8G02 - chains E and H of the 6 polymer chains in the assembly; structure by electron microscopy, 3.50 A resolution.

Chain E:
Molecule: Phospho-N-acetylmuramoyl-pentapeptide-transferase
Organism: Escherichia coli K-12
Notes: EC 2.7.8.13
UniProt: P0A6W3 (MRAY_ECOLI); residue numbers follow UniProt; this construct covers 1-360
Sequence (360 residues; numbered 1 to 360; the number before each row is that of its first residue):
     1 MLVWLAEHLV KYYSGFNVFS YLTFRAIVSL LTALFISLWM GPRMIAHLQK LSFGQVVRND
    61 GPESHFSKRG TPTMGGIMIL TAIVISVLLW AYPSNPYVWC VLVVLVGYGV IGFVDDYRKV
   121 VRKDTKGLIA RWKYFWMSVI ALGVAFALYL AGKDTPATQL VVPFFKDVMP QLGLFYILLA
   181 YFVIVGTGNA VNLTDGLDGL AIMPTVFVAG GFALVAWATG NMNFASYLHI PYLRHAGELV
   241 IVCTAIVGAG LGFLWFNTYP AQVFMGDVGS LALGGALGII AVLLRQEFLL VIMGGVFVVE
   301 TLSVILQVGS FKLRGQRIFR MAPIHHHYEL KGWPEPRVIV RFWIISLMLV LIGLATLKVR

Chain H:
Molecule: Peptidyl-prolyl cis-trans isomerase
Organism: Escherichia coli K-12
Notes: EC 5.2.1.8
UniProt: D6IEN4 (D6IEN4_ECOLX); numbering as in UniProt (aligned over 1-154)
Sequence (154 residues; each row starts with the number of its first residue):
     1 MKVAKDLVVS LAYQVRTEDG VLVDESPVSA PLDYLHGHGS LISGLETALE GHEVGDKFDV
    61 AVGANDAYGQ YDENLVQRVP KDVFMGVDEL QVGMRFLAET DQGPVPVEIT AVEDDHVVVD
   121 GNHMLAGQNL KFNVEVVAIR EATEEELAHG HVHG
Unresolved in the structure: 150-154

Interface between chain E and chain H:
Pairs across the interface (5):
  Lys68(E) - Asp101(H)  salt bridge
  Asp124(E) - Leu147(H)
  Asp124(E) - Ala148(H)
  Lys126(E) - Gly37(H)  hydrogen bond (side chain-backbone)
  Lys126(E) - His38(H)  hydrogen bond
Other interface residues (no listed pair), chain E (4 interface residues in all): Lys123

Overview:
4 residues of chain E and 5 residues of chain H are in contact, with 2 hydrogen bonds and 1 salt bridge. Polar
pairs include Lys68(E)-Asp101(H), Lys126(E)-Gly37(H) and Lys126(E)-His38(H).
Chain E is Phospho-N-acetylmuramoyl-pentapeptide-transferase and chain H is Peptidyl-prolyl cis-trans
isomerase, both from Escherichia coli K-12; the structure, YES Complex - E. coli MraY, Protein E PhiX174, E.
coli SlyD, was determined by electron microscopy together with 8G01 from the same study.
